Entry 8RBZ (electron microscopy, 3.70 A resolution); this record covers chains b and g of the 21 polymer chains in the assembly.

Chain b:
Name: Integrator complex subunit 2
From: Homo sapiens
UniProt: Q9H0H0 (INT2_HUMAN); residue numbers follow UniProt; this construct covers 1-1204
Amino-acid sequence (1204 residues; numbered 1 to 1204; the number before each row is that of its first residue):
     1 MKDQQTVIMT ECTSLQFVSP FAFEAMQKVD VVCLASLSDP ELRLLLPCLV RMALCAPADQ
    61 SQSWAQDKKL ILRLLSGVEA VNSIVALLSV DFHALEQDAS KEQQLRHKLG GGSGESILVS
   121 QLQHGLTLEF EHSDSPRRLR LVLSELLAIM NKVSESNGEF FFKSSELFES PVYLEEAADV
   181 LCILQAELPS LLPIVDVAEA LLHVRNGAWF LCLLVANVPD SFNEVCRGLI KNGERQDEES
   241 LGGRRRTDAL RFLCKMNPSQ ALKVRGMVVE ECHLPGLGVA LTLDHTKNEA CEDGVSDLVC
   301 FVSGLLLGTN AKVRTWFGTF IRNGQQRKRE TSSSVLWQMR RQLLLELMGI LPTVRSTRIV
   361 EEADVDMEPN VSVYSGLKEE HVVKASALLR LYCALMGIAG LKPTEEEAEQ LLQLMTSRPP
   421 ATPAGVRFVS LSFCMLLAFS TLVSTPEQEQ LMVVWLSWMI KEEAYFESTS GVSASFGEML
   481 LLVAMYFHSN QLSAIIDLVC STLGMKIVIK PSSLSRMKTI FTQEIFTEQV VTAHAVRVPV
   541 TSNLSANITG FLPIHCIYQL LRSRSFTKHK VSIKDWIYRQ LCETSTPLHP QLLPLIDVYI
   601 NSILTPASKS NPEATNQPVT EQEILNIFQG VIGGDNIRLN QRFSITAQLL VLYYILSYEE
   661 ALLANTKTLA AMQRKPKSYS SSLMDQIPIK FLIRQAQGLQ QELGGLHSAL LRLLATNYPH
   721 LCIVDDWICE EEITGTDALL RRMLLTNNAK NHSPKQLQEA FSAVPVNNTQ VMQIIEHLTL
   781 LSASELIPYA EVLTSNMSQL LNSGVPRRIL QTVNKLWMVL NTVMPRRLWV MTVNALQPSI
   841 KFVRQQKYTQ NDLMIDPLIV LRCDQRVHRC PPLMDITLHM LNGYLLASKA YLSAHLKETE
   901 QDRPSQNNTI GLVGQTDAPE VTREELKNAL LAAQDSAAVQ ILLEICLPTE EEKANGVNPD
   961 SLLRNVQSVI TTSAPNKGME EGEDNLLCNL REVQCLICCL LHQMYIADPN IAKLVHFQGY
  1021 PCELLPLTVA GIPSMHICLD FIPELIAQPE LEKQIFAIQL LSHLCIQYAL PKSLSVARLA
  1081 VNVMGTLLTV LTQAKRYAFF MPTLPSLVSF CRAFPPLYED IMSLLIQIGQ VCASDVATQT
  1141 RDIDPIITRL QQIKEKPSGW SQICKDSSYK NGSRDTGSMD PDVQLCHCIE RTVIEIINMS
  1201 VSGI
Not modelled in the structure: 1-14, 108-124, 288-292, 353-375, 468-474, 625-640, 902-921, 955-983, 1157-1176, 1203-1204

Chain g:
Name: Integrator complex subunit 7
From: Homo sapiens
UniProt: Q9NVH2 (INT7_HUMAN); residues 1-962 here = UniProt positions 1-962
Amino-acid sequence (964 residues; row label = number of the first residue in the row; numbers below 1 keep their minus sign (Ser-1 is residue -1)):
    -1 SNMASNSTKS FLADAGYGEQ ELDANSALME LDKGLRSGKL GEQCEAVVRF PRLFQKYPFP
    59 ILINSAFLKL ADVFRVGNNF LRLCVLKVTQ QSEKHLEKIL NVDEFVKRIF SVIHSNDPVA
   119 RAITLRMLGS LASIIPERKN AHHSIRQSLD SHDNVEVEAA VFAAANFSAQ SKDFAVGICN
   179 KISEMIQGLA TPVDLKLKLI PILQHMHHDA ILASSARQLL QQLVTSYPST KMVIVSLHTF
   239 TLLAASSLVD TPKQIQLLLQ YLKNDPRKAV KRLAIQDLKL LANKTPHTWS RENIQALCEC
   299 ALQTPYDSLK LGMLSVLSTL SGTIAIKHYF SIVPGNVSSS PRSSDLVKLA QECCYHNNRG
   359 IAAHGVRVLT NITVSCQEKD LLALEQDAVF GLESLLVLCS QDDSPGAQAT LKIALNCMVK
   419 LAKGRPHLSQ SVVETLLTQL HSAQDAARIL MCHCLAAIAM QLPVLGDGML GDLMELYKVI
   479 GRSATDKQQE LLVSLATVIF VASQKALSVE SKAVIKQQLE SVSNGWTVYR IARQASRMGN
   539 HDMAKELYQS LLTQVASEHF YFWLNSLKEF SHAEQCLTGL QEENYSSALS CIAESLKFYH
   599 KGIASLTAAS TPLNPLSFQC EFVKLRIDLL QAFSQLICTC NSLKTSPPPA IATTIAMTLG
   659 NDLQRCGRIS NQMKQSMEEF RSLASRYGDL YQASFDADSA TLRNVELQQQ SCLLISHAIE
   719 ALILDPESAS FQEYGSTGTA HADSEYERRM MSVYNHVLEE VESLNRKYTP VSYMHTACLC
   779 NAIIALLKVP LSFQRYFFQK LQSTSIKLAL SPSPRNPAEP IAVQNNQQLA LKVEGVVQHG
   839 SKPGLFRKIQ SVCLNVSSTL QSKSGQDYKI PIDNMTNEME QRVEPHNDYF STQFLLNFAI
   899 LGTHNITVES SVKDANGIVW KTGPRTTIFV KSLEDPYSQQ IRLQQQQAQQ PLQQQQQRNA
   959 YTRF
Not modelled in the structure: -1 to 20, 329-339, 651-660, 811-817, 861-871, 946-962
Sequence notes: expression tag (-1 to 0)
Curated features (UniProtKB/Swiss-Prot):
  - modified residue (Phosphoserine): Ser338, Ser809

Chain b / chain g interface:
Pairs across the interface - 123 pairs, chain b then chain g:
  Gln27(b) with Leu587(g); Cys636(g); Asn639(g), hydrogen bond (backbone-side chain)
  Lys28(b) with Ser584(g); Ser588(g); Asn639(g)
  Val29(b) with Asn639(g); Lys642(g)
  Cys48(b) with Thr643(g)
  Arg51(b) with Pro645(g)
  Met52(b) with Lys642(g); Thr643(g)
  Cys55(b) with Pro645(g), hydrophobic
  Ala58(b) with Leu641(g)
  Asp59(b) with Leu641(g); Lys642(g); Tyr771(g)
  Ser61(b) with Tyr771(g)
  Trp64(b) with Lys642(g)
  His93(b) with Ile649(g)
  Glu187(b) with Pro647(g)
  Leu188(b) with Pro647(g); Ala648(g)
  Ser190(b) with Pro647(g)
  Val218(b) with Arg666(g)
  Asp220(b) with Gln633(g), hydrogen bond (backbone-side chain); Cys636(g); Ser640(g), hydrogen bond; Arg666(g), salt bridge; Gln670(g)
  Ser221(b) with Arg666(g)
  Asn223(b) with Gln633(g), hydrogen bond
  Glu224(b) with Arg666(g), salt bridge; Gln670(g), hydrogen bond
  Ser259(b) with Ala591(g)
  Leu262(b) with Lys595(g); His598(g)
  Lys263(b) with His598(g); Gln629(g)
  His285(b) with Lys595(g); Lys599(g)
  Val295(b) with Tyr559(g)
  Cys300(b) with Phe560(g), hydrophobic; Ala602(g); Ser603(g); Ala606(g)
  Ser303(b) with Ala606(g)
  Gly304(b) with Thr605(g); Ala606(g)
  Leu307(b) with Ser608(g)
  Thr309(b) with Ser608(g)
  Glu380(b) with Thr551(g)
  Val383(b) with Ser555(g); Glu556(g); Tyr559(g), hydrophobic
  Ser386(b) with Glu556(g), hydrogen bond
  Ala387(b) with Glu556(g), hydrogen bond (backbone-side chain)
  Arg390(b) with Glu556(g); Thr609(g)
  Pro423(b) with Ala554(g)
  Ala424(b) with Ala554(g)
  Leu431(b) with Glu556(g)
  Gln697(b) with Lys85(g); Gln89(g), hydrogen bond (backbone-side chain)
  Gln700(b) with Pro49(g); Arg50(g); Gln89(g)
  Gly704(b) with Arg50(g)
  Ser708(b) with Glu43(g); Val46(g); Arg47(g)
  Ala709(b) with Glu43(g)
  Leu711(b) with Cys42(g), hydrophobic; Val46(g), hydrophobic; Cys82(g), hydrophobic
  Arg712(b) with Gly39(g); Glu43(g), salt bridge
  Ala715(b) with Gly39(g); Cys42(g), hydrophobic
  Thr716(b) with Gly39(g)
  Cys722(b) with Phe78(g)
  Val724(b) with Asn77(g); Phe78(g); Leu81(g); Val117(g), hydrophobic
  Trp727(b) with Leu81(g), hydrophobic
  Ile728(b) with Leu81(g); Ala120(g), hydrophobic; Ile121(g), hydrophobic; Arg124(g); Val153(g), hydrophobic
  Glu731(b) with Leu81(g); Lys85(g), salt bridge; Gln88(g); Arg124(g)
  Glu732(b) with Gln88(g), hydrogen bond; Arg124(g), hydrogen bond (backbone-side chain); Phe160(g)
  Ile733(b) with Arg124(g); Glu156(g); Phe160(g)
  Thr734(b) with Val159(g); Lys196(g), hydrogen bond (side chain-backbone); Pro199(g)
  Thr736(b) with Leu195(g); Val233(g)
  Leu739(b) with His236(g)
  Leu740(b) with Ile232(g), hydrophobic
  Arg742(b) with Gln274(g), hydrogen bond
  Met743(b) with Arg270(g), hydrogen bond (backbone-side chain); Leu271(g); Gln274(g)
  Leu744(b) with Ala267(g), hydrophobic
  Thr746(b) with Arg270(g)
  Asn747(b) with Lys266(g); Arg270(g)
  Glu776(b) with Lys229(g), salt bridge
  His1002(b) with Asn114(g), hydrogen bond; Asp115(g)
  Gln1003(b) with Asp115(g), hydrogen bond; Val117(g)
  Pro1033(b) with Asn114(g)
  His1036(b) with Asn114(g)
Other interface residues (no listed pair), chain b (83 interface residues in all): Gln60, Arg265, Gly294, Asp297, Phe301, Gly308, Glu379, Lys384, Arg427, Gly504, Gln701, His707, Leu780, Ile1006, Ser1034
Other interface residues (no listed pair), chain g (80 interface residues in all): Glu40, Leu84, Pro116, Thr228, Val553, Asn563, Pro610, Pro613, Thr637, Pro646

Overview:
83 residues of chain b and 80 residues of chain g are in contact; the contacts include 15 hydrogen bonds and 5
salt bridges. Among the polar pairs are Asp220(b)-Arg666(g), Glu224(b)-Arg666(g) and Arg712(b)-Glu43(g).
Here chain b is Integrator complex subunit 2 and chain g is Integrator complex subunit 7, both from Homo
sapiens. Entry 8RBZ (Structure of Integrator-PP2A-SOSS-CTD post-termination complex) was determined by
electron microscopy together with 8RC4 from the same study.
